2VGG - chains C and D of the 4 polymer chains in the assembly; structure by X-ray diffraction, 2.74 A resolution.

# Chain C (and D)
Molecule: Pyruvate kinase isozymes R/L
Organism: Homo sapiens
Notes: EC 2.7.1.40; chain D of this document is another copy of the same molecule, construct and numbering; everything in this record applies to it too
Reference sequence: P30613 (KPYR_HUMAN); numbering as in UniProt (aligned over 47-574)
Sequence (528 residues; row label = number of the first residue in the row):
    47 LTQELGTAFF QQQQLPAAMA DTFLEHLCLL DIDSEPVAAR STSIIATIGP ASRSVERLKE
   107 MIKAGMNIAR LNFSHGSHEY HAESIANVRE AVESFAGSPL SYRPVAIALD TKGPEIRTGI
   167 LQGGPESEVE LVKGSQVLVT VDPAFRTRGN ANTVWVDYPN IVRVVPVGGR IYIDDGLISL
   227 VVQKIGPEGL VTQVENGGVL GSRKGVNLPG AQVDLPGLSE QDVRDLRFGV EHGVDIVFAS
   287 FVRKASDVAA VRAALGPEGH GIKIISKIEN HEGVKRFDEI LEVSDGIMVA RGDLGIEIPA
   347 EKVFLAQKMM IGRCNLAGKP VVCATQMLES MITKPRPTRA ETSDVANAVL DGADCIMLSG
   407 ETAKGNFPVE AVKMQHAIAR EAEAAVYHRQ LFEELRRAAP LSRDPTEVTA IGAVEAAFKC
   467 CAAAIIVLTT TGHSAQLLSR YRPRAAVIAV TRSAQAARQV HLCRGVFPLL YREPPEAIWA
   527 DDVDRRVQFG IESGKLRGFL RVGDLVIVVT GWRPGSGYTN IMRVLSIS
Not modelled in the structure: 47-57, 64-65, 574 (chain D: 47-61, 65-67, 77, 168-171, 183, 232, 235, 574)
Construct notes: engineered mutation H479 (Arg in P30613)
Bound ions: K+: N118, S120, D156, T157; Mn2+: E315, D339 (together with 2-phosphoglycolic acid)
Residues lining bound ligands:
  - 1,6-di-O-phosphono-beta-D-fructofuranose (FBP): L474, T475, T476, T477, G478, H479, S480, R498, W525, R532, T556, G557, W558, R559, P560, G561, S562, G563, Y564, T565
  - 2-phosphoglycolic acid: R116, S286, F287, K313, E315, A336, R337, G338, D339, L340, T371
Swiss-Prot annotation at these positions:
  - binding site (substrate): R116, K313, G338, D339, T371
  - binding site (ATP): N118 to H121, R163, K250
  - binding site (K(+)): N118, S120, D156, T157
  - binding site (Mn(2+)): E315, D339
  - binding site (beta-D-fructose 1,6-bisphosphate): T475 to G478, S480, W525, R532, R559 to Y564
  - site: K313 (Transition state stabilizer)
  - modified residue: S292 (Phosphoserine)
Reported in the primary citation:
  - disease-associated variants - R479H: unchanged catalytic activity
  - mutagenesis - R479H: unchanged catalytic activity
  - disease-associated variants - G332S, G364D, D390N, R479H, R486W, R504L, R532W (citing earlier work)
  - disease-associated variants - G332S (9-fold), G364D (3-fold): decreased catalytic activity
  - disease-associated variants - G332S, G364D, R504L, R532W: decreased stability
  - disease-associated variants - D390N: abolished catalytic activity
  - disease-associated variants - D390N: unchanged stability
  - disease-associated variants - R532W: abolished binding to 1,6-di-O-phosphono-beta-D-fructofuranose
  - mutagenesis - G332S (9-fold), G364D (3-fold), R486W: decreased catalytic activity
  - mutagenesis - G332S, G364D, R504L, R532W: decreased stability
  - mutagenesis - R486W: increased stability
  - mutagenesis - D390N: abolished catalytic activity
  - mutagenesis - D390N: unchanged stability
  - mutagenesis - R532W: abolished binding to 1,6-di-O-phosphono-beta-D-fructofuranose

# How chain C and chain D interact
Residue-residue contacts (58; chain C residue first):
  D67(C) - R443(D)
  R435(C) - R443(D)
  E439(C) - E439(D)
  E439(C) - R442(D)
  E439(C) - R443(D)  salt bridge
  R442(C) - E439(D)
  R442(C) - R442(D)
  R442(C) - E461(D)  salt bridge
  R443(C) - R435(D)
  R443(C) - E439(D)  salt bridge
  A445(C) - K465(D)
  P446(C) - K465(D)  hydrogen bond (backbone-side chain)
  L447(C) - F464(D)
  L447(C) - K465(D)
  L447(C) - C467(D)  hydrophobic
  S448(C) - K465(D)  hydrogen bond (backbone-backbone)
  S448(C) - C466(D)
  R449(C) - C466(D)  hydrogen bond (side chain-backbone)
  R449(C) - C467(D)
  R449(C) - G549(D)
  R449(C) - D550(D)
  R449(C) - L551(D)
  P451(C) - V570(D)  hydrophobic
  V454(C) - A462(D)  hydrophobic
  V454(C) - V570(D)  hydrophobic
  I457(C) - E461(D)
  I457(C) - K465(D)
  G458(C) - G458(D)
  E461(C) - R442(D)  salt bridge
  E461(C) - I457(D)
  E461(C) - E461(D)
  A462(C) - V454(D)  hydrophobic
  K465(C) - A445(D)  hydrogen bond (side chain-backbone)
  K465(C) - P446(D)  hydrogen bond (side chain-backbone)
  K465(C) - L447(D)
  K465(C) - S448(D)  hydrogen bond (backbone-backbone)
  K465(C) - I457(D)
  K465(C) - Y487(D)
  C466(C) - S448(D)
  C466(C) - R449(D)  hydrogen bond (backbone-side chain)
  C467(C) - L447(D)  hydrophobic
  Y487(C) - K465(D)  hydrogen bond
  G549(C) - R449(D)  hydrogen bond (backbone-side chain)
  D550(C) - R449(D)
  L551(C) - R449(D)
  N566(C) - M568(D)
  N566(C) - R569(D)
  N566(C) - V570(D)  hydrogen bond (backbone-backbone)
  I567(C) - M568(D)
  I567(C) - R569(D)
  M568(C) - N566(D)
  M568(C) - I567(D)
  M568(C) - M568(D)  hydrogen bond (backbone-backbone)
  R569(C) - N566(D)
  R569(C) - I567(D)
  V570(C) - P451(D)  hydrophobic
  V570(C) - V454(D)  hydrophobic
  V570(C) - N566(D)  hydrogen bond (backbone-backbone)
Interface residues without a listed pair, chain C (33 interface residues in all): F438, E453, T455, F464, I553
Interface residues without a listed pair, chain D (32 interface residues in all): E453, T455, I553, L571

# Summary
The interface between chain C and chain D involves 33 residues on one side and 32 on the other; the contacts
include 12 hydrogen bonds and 4 salt bridges. Polar contacts include E439(C)-R443(D), R442(C)-E461(D) and
P446(C)-K465(D). The paper reports that G332S, G364D and R504L of chain C, among others, reduce stability;
G332S, G364D and R486W of chain C reduce catalytic activity.
Both chains are Pyruvate kinase isozymes R/L (Homo sapiens). Entry 2VGG (Human erythrocyte pyruvate kinase:
R479H mutant) was determined by X-ray diffraction together with 2VGB, 2VGF and 2VGI from the same study.
